9OA1 - chains B and Z of the 11 polymer chains in the assembly; structure by electron microscopy, 2.66 A resolution.

[Chain B]
Name: Replicative DNA helicase
From: Escherichia coli
Notes: EC 3.6.4.12
Reference sequence: P0ACB0 (DNAB_ECOLI); residues 1-471 here = UniProt positions 1-471
Chain sequence (471 residues; numbered 1 to 471; the number before each row is that of its first residue):
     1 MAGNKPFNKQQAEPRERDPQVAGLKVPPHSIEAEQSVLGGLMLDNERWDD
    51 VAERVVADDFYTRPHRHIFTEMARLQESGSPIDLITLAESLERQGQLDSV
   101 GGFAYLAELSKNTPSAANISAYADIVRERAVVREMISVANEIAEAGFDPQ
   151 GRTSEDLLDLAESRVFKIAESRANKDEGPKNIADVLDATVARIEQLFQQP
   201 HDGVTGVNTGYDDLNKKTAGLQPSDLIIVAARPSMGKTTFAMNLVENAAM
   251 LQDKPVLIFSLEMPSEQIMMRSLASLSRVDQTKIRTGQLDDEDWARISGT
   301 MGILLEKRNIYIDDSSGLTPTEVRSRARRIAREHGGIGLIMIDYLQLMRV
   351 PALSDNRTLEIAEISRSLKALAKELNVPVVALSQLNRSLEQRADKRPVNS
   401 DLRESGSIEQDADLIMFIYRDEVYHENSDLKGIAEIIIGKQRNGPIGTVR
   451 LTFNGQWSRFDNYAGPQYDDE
Unresolved in the structure: 1-15, 469-471
Ion coordination: Mg2+ near Thr238 (its only coordinating residue here)
Residues lining bound ligands:
  - ADP (adenosine-5'-diphosphate), molecule 1: Arg232, Pro233, Ser234, Met235, Gly236, Lys237, Thr238, Thr239, Arg271, Gln281, Thr282, Arg285, Arg420, Phe453, Gly455, Gln456, Ser458
  - ADP, molecule 2: Arg442, Asn443, Gly444
UniProt features mapped onto this chain:
  - binding site (ATP): Ser234, Lys237, Thr238, Arg442
  - mutagenesis: Pro81 (P81H: About 100-fold increased survival following 3000 Gy ionizing radiation), Ala130 (A130V: In dnaB8, dnaB43, dnaB454; temperature sensitive, no DNA replication at 42 degrees Celsius in vivo, in vitro decreased helicase activity at 30, at 42 degrees Celius almost no helicase, no ...), Met242 (M242I: In dnaB70; temperature sensitive, no DNA replication at 42 degrees Celsius in vivo, in vitro 25% helicase activity at 30, further decreased helicase at 42 degrees Celius, low ATPase activity ...), Gly299 (G299D: In dnaB252; temperature sensitive, no DNA replication at 42 degrees Celsius in vivo, in vitro no change in pRNA synthesis, 5'-3' helicase activity or ATPase at either temperature)

[Chain Z]
Name: Helicase loader
From: Escherichia phage Lambda
Reference sequence: P03689 (VRPP_LAMBD); residue numbers follow UniProt; this construct covers 1-233
Chain sequence (233 residues; row label = number of the first residue in the row):
     1 MENIAAQMVNFDREQMRRIANNMPEQYDEKPQVQQVAQIINGVFSQLLAT
    51 FPASLANRDQNEVNEIRRQWVLAFRENGITTMEQVNAGMRVARRQNRPFL
   101 PSPGQFVAWCREEASVTAGLPNVSELVDMVYEYCRKRGLYPDAESYPWKS
   151 NAHYWLVTNLYQNMRANALTDAELRRKAADELVHMTARINRGEAIPEPVK
   201 QLPVMGGRPLNRAQALAKIAEIKAKFGLKGASV
Unresolved in the structure: 1, 232-233
Differences from the reference sequence: engineered mutation Glu2 (Lys in P03689)
From the paper describing this entry:
  - binding site for ADP: Tyr27

[Interface between chain B and chain Z]
Pairs across the interface (34):
  Ser265(B) with Gln7(Z), hydrogen bond
  Glu266(B) with Arg18(Z), salt bridge
  Gln267(B) with Met23(Z)
  Met269(B) with Ile4(Z), hydrophobic; Gln7(Z)
  Met270(B) with Asn22(Z); Met23(Z), hydrophobic
  Ile284(B) with Asn22(Z)
  Arg285(B) with Asn22(Z), hydrogen bond (backbone-side chain); Met23(Z); Pro24(Z); Glu25(Z), salt bridge; Tyr27(Z), hydrogen bond
  Thr286(B) with Asn22(Z)
  Gly287(B) with Ile19(Z); Asn22(Z)
  Trp294(B) with Gln15(Z); Ile19(Z), hydrophobic
  Met301(B) with Met8(Z); Phe11(Z), hydrophobic; Asp12(Z)
  Leu304(B) with Met8(Z), hydrophobic
  Leu305(B) with Met8(Z), hydrophobic
  Arg308(B) with Ala5(Z)
  Ile310(B) with Asn3(Z); Ile4(Z), hydrogen bond (backbone-backbone)
  Tyr311(B) with Glu2(Z); Asn3(Z)
  Ile312(B) with Glu2(Z), hydrogen bond (backbone-backbone); Ile4(Z), hydrophobic
  Arg387(B) with Arg75(Z), hydrogen bond (backbone-side chain)
  Ser388(B) with Arg75(Z)
  Gln391(B) with Val71(Z); Arg75(Z)
Interface residues without a listed pair, chain B (22 interface residues in all): Ile297, Glu390
Interface residues without a listed pair, chain Z (20 interface residues in all): Met16, Val33
Interface features reported in the paper:
  - pairs named by the authors: Trp294(B)-Met16(Z), Met301(B)-Met8(Z), Met301(B)-Phe11(Z), Met301(B)-Asp12(Z), Leu305(B)-Met8(Z)
  - interface residues, chain B: Asp291(B), Arg387(B)

[Overview]
22 residues of chain B face 20 of chain Z across their interface, with 6 hydrogen bonds and 2 salt bridges.
Polar contacts include Glu266(B)-Arg18(Z), Arg285(B)-Glu25(Z) and Ser265(B)-Gln7(Z). The paper describes
contacts between Trp294(B) and Met16(Z), Met301(B) and Met8(Z) and Met301(B) and Phe11(Z) among others. The
paper reports a binding site for ADP at Tyr27(Z); interface residues Asp291(B) and Arg387(B).
Here chain B is Replicative DNA helicase (Escherichia coli) and chain Z is Helicase loader (Escherichia phage
Lambda). Entry 9OA1 (Ecoli DnaB helicase and Phage Lambda loader P with ADP-Mg in a 6:5 stoichiometry ratio)
was determined by electron microscopy, deposited together with 8V9S and 9OA2.
